1XMF - chains C and D of the 6 polymer chains in the assembly; structure by X-ray diffraction, 2.32 A resolution.

Chain C (and D):
Name: Methane monooxygenase component A beta chain
Organism: Methylococcus capsulatus
Notes: EC 1.14.13.25; fragment: beta subunit; chain D of this document is another copy of the same molecule, construct and numbering; everything in this record applies to it too
UniProtKB: P18798 (MEMB_METCA); residues 2-389 here correspond to UniProt positions 1-388 (UniProt number = residue number - 1)
Chain sequence (388 residues; each row starts with the number of its first residue):
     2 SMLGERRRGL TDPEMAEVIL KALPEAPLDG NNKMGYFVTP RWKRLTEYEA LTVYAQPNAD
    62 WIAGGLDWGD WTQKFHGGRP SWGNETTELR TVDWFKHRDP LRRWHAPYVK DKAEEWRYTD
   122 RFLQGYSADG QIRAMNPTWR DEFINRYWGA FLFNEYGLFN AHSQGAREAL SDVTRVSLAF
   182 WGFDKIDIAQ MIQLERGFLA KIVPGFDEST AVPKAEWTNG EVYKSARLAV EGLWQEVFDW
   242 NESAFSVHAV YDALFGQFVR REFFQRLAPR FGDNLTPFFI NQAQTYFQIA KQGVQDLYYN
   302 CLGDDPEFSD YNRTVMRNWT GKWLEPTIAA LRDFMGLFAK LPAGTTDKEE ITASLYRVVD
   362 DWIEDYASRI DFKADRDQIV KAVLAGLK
Construct notes: conflict E18 (Ala17 in P18798), R370 (Ala369 in P18798)
Metal / ion sites: Ca2+ site 1 near E222 (its only coordinating residue here); Ca2+ site 2 near D348 (its only coordinating residue here); Ca2+ site 3: D376, D378

Interface between chain C and chain D:
Pairs across the interface - 66 pairs, chain C then chain D:
  M3(C) - P25(D)
  M3(C) - E26(D)
  M3(C) - A27(D)
  M3(C) - P28(D)
  L4(C) - L24(D)  hydrophobic
  L11(C) - T12(D)
  T12(C) - L11(D)
  P14(C) - P14(D)
  P14(C) - E18(D)
  E18(C) - P14(D)
  L21(C) - L4(D)  hydrophobic
  L24(C) - L4(D)  hydrophobic
  P25(C) - M3(D)
  E26(C) - M3(D)
  A27(C) - M3(D)
  P28(C) - M3(D)
  K111(C) - R118(D)
  D112(C) - R118(D)  salt bridge
  D112(C) - R122(D)  salt bridge
  E115(C) - E115(D)
  E115(C) - R118(D)  salt bridge
  E115(C) - R122(D)  salt bridge
  E116(C) - Y119(D)
  E116(C) - R122(D)  salt bridge
  R118(C) - K111(D)
  R118(C) - D112(D)  salt bridge
  R118(C) - E115(D)  salt bridge
  Y119(C) - E116(D)
  Y119(C) - Y119(D)  hydrophobic
  Y119(C) - Q283(D)
  R122(C) - D112(D)  salt bridge
  R122(C) - E115(D)  salt bridge
  R122(C) - E116(D)  salt bridge
  F123(C) - N282(D)
  G126(C) - Q289(D)
  A129(C) - Q289(D)
  D130(C) - Q258(D)  hydrogen bond
  D130(C) - R262(D)  salt bridge
  D130(C) - Q285(D)
  D130(C) - Q289(D)  hydrogen bond
  Q132(C) - Q266(D)  hydrogen bond
  R134(C) - R262(D)
  R134(C) - R358(D)
  R134(C) - D362(D)  salt bridge
  Q258(C) - D130(D)  hydrogen bond
  R262(C) - D130(D)  salt bridge
  R262(C) - R134(D)
  Q266(C) - Q132(D)  hydrogen bond
  Q266(C) - N275(D)
  P270(C) - P270(D)  hydrophobic
  P270(C) - N275(D)
  N275(C) - Q266(D)
  N275(C) - P270(D)
  N275(C) - N275(D)
  N275(C) - P278(D)
  P278(C) - N275(D)
  F279(C) - N282(D)
  N282(C) - F123(D)
  Q283(C) - Y119(D)
  Q285(C) - D130(D)
  T286(C) - R122(D)
  Q289(C) - G126(D)
  Q289(C) - A129(D)
  Q289(C) - D130(D)  hydrogen bond
  R358(C) - R134(D)
  D362(C) - R134(D)  salt bridge
Other interface residues (no listed pair), chain C (41 interface residues in all): A17, K292
Other interface residues (no listed pair), chain D (41 interface residues in all): A17, L21, F279, T286, K292

Overview:
Chain C and chain D each contribute 41 residues to their interface; the contacts include 6 hydrogen bonds and
14 salt bridges. Polar pairs include D112(C)-R118(D), D112(C)-R122(D) and E115(C)-R118(D). The Ca2+ site 3 is
built by D376(C) and D378(C).
Chain C and chain D are both Methane monooxygenase component A beta chain (Methylococcus capsulatus); the
structure, Structure of Mn(II)-Soaked Apo Methane Monooxygenase Hydroxylase Crystals from M. capsulatus
(Bath), was determined by X-ray diffraction (same publication as 1XMG and 1XMH).
